6Q2N - chains A and C of the 6 polymer chains in the assembly; structure by electron microscopy, 4.40 A resolution (low resolution: residue-level contacts below are approximate; hydrogen-bond / salt-bridge calls are withheld).

== Chain A ==
Name: Glial cell line-derived neurotrophic factor
Organism: Homo sapiens
Reference sequence: P39905 (GDNF_HUMAN); residues 78-211 here = UniProt positions 78-211
Sequence (134 residues; each row starts with the number of its first residue):
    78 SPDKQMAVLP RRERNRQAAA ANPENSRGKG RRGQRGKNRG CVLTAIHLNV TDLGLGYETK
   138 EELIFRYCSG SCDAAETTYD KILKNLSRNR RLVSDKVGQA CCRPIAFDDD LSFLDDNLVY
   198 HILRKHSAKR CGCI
Disordered / not traced: 78-116, 165-172, 211
Disulfides: Cys118-Cys179, Cys145-Cys208, Cys149-Cys210
Curated features (UniProtKB/Swiss-Prot):
  - glycosylation (N-linked (GlcNAc...) asparagine): Asn126, Asn162
  - natural variant: Arg93 (R93W: May be a risk factor for Hirschsprung disease), Asp150 (D150N: Risk factor for Hirschsprung disease), Thr154 (T154S: In HSCR3), Ile211 (I211M: In HSCR3)

== Chain C ==
Name: GDNF family receptor alpha-1
Organism: Homo sapiens
Reference sequence: P56159 (GFRA1_HUMAN); residue numbers follow UniProt; this construct covers 25-426
Sequence (412 residues; each row starts with the number of its first residue):
    25 DRLDCVKASD QCLKEQSCST KYRTLRQCVA GKETNFSLAS GLEAKDECRS AMEALKQKSL
    85 YNCRCKRGMK KEKNCLRIYW SMYQSLQGND LLEDSPYEPV NSRLSDIFRV VPFISDVFQQ
   145 VEHIPKGNNC LDAAKACNLD DICKKYRSAY ITPCTTSVSN DVCNRRKCHK ALRQFFDKVP
   205 AKHSYGMLFC SCRDIACTER RRQTIVPVCS YEEREKPNCL NLQDSCKTNY ICRSRLADFF
   265 TNCQPESRSV SSCLKENYAD CLLAYSGLIG TVMTPNYIDS SSLSVAPWCD CSNSGNDLEE
   325 CLKFLNFFKD NTCLKNAIQA FGNGSDVTVW QPAFPVQTTT ATTTTALRVK NKPLGPAGSE
   385 NEIPTHVLPP CANLQAQKLK SNVSGNTHLC ISNGNYEKEG LGGTHHHHHH HH
Disordered / not traced: 25-149, 350-436
Disulfides: Cys154-Cys214, Cys161-Cys167, Cys178-Cys192, Cys187-Cys233, Cys216-Cys221, Cys243-Cys313, Cys250-Cys256, Cys267-Cys285, Cys277-Cys337, Cys315-Cys325
Differences from the reference sequence: expression tag (427-436)
Curated features (UniProtKB/Swiss-Prot):
  - glycosylation (N-linked (GlcNAc...) asparagine): Asn59, Asn347, Asn406
  - natural variant: Leu371 (L371R: May be involved in congenital central hypoventilation syndrome)

== Interface between chain A and chain C ==
Pairs across the interface (42; chain A residue first):
  His124(A) - Lys159(C)
  His124(A) - Leu163(C)
  Lys137(A) - Leu155(C)
  Glu138(A) - Ala158(C)
  Glu138(A) - Asn162(C)
  Glu138(A) - Arg171(C)
  Glu138(A) - Arg224(C)
  Glu139(A) - Lys159(C)
  Glu139(A) - Asn162(C)
  Glu139(A) - Leu163(C)
  Ile141(A) - Leu163(C)
  Ile141(A) - Asp165(C)
  Ile141(A) - Lys168(C)
  Asp186(A) - Lys169(C)
  Asp187(A) - Ser172(C)
  Leu188(A) - Lys168(C)
  Leu188(A) - Ser172(C)
  Ser189(A) - Arg171(C)
  Ser189(A) - Ser172(C)
  Ser189(A) - Ile175(C)
  Phe190(A) - Arg171(C)
  Phe190(A) - Ile175(C)
  Leu191(A) - Arg171(C)
  Leu191(A) - Gln227(C)
  Leu191(A) - Val230(C)
  Asp193(A) - Arg224(C)
  Asp193(A) - Gln227(C)
  Leu195(A) - Gln227(C)
  Leu195(A) - Val230(C)
  Leu195(A) - Pro231(C)
  Leu195(A) - Val232(C)
  Val196(A) - Thr179(C)
  Tyr197(A) - Tyr174(C)
  Tyr197(A) - Ile175(C)
  Tyr197(A) - Cys178(C)
  Tyr197(A) - Thr179(C)
  Tyr197(A) - Thr228(C)
  Tyr197(A) - Val230(C)
  His198(A) - Ile175(C)
  Ile199(A) - Ile175(C)
  Ile199(A) - Thr176(C)
  Ile199(A) - Thr180(C)
Other interface residues (no listed pair), chain A (22 interface residues in all): Thr136, Leu140, Asp192, Asn194, Arg201
Other interface residues (no listed pair), chain C (23 interface residues in all): Ile229

== Summary ==
22 residues of chain A face 23 of chain C across their interface.
Chain A is Glial cell line-derived neurotrophic factor and chain C is GDNF family receptor alpha-1, both from
Homo sapiens; the structure, Cryo-EM structure of RET/GFRa1/GDNF extracellular complex, was determined by
electron microscopy (same publication as 6Q2J, 6Q2O, 6Q2R and 6Q2S).
